Entry 5J90 (X-ray diffraction, 1.39 A resolution); this record covers chains A and B.

[Chain A (and B)]
Name: RagB/SusD domain protein
Organism: Flavobacterium johnsoniae
Notes: chain B of this document is another copy of the same molecule, construct and numbering; everything in this record applies to it too
UniProt: A5FB66 (A5FB66_FLAJ1); residue numbers follow UniProt; this construct covers 33-526
Amino-acid sequence (508 residues; row label = number of the first residue in the row):
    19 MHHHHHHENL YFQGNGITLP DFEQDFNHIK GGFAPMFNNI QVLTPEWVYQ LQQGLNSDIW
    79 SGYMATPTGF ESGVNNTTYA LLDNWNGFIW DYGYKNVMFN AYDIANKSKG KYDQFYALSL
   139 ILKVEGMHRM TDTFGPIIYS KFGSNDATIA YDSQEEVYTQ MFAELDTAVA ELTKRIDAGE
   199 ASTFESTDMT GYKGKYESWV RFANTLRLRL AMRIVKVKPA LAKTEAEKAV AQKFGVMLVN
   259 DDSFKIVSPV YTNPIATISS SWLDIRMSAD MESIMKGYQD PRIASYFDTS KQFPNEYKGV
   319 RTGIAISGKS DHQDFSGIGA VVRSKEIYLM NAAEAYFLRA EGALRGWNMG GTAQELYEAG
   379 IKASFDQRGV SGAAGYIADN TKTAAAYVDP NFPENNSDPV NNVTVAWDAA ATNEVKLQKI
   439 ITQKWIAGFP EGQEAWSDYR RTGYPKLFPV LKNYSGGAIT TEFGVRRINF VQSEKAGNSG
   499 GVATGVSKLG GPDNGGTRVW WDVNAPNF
Unresolved in the structure: 19-44
Sequence notes: initiating methionine (19); expression tag (20-32)

[Interface between chain A and chain B]
Residue-residue contacts - 27 pairs, chain A then chain B:
  Glu173(A) with Pro524(B)
  Gly475(A) with Pro510(B)
  Ala476(A) with Pro510(B)
  Thr478(A) with Gly509(B); Pro510(B)
  Glu480(A) with Ser505(B), hydrogen bond
  Phe481(A) with Ser505(B); Gly508(B)
  Ser505(A) with Glu480(B), hydrogen bond; Phe481(B)
  Lys506(A) with Asn522(B), hydrogen bond (backbone-side chain)
  Leu507(A) with Asn522(B), hydrogen bond (backbone-side chain)
  Gly508(A) with Phe481(B); Arg516(B), hydrogen bond (backbone-side chain); Asn522(B)
  Gly509(A) with Thr478(B)
  Pro510(A) with Gly475(B); Ala476(B); Thr478(B)
  Arg516(A) with Gly508(B), hydrogen bond (side chain-backbone)
  Trp518(A) with Asn522(B)
  Val521(A) with Val521(B), hydrophobic
  Asn522(A) with Lys506(B), hydrogen bond (side chain-backbone); Leu507(B), hydrogen bond (side chain-backbone); Gly508(B); Trp518(B)
  Pro524(A) with Glu173(B)
Interface residues without a listed pair, chain A (20 interface residues in all): Val235, Val504, Ala523
Interface residues without a listed pair, chain B (21 interface residues in all): Lys234, Val235, Val504, Ala523

[Summary]
Chain A and chain B form an interface of 20 and 21 residues respectively; the contacts include 8 hydrogen
bonds. Among the polar pairs are Glu480(A)-Ser505(B), Lys506(A)-Asn522(B) and Leu507(A)-Asn522(B).
Both chains are RagB/SusD domain protein (Flavobacterium johnsoniae). Entry 5J90 (Structure of Fjoh_4558, a
chitin-binding SusD homolog from Flavobacterium johnsoniae) was determined by X-ray diffraction together with
5J5U from the same study.
